Entry 6W6O (electron microscopy, 3.20 A resolution); this record covers chains A and C of the 8 polymer chains in the assembly.

[Chain A]
Protein: NaChBac-Nav1.7VSDII chimera
From: Bacillus halodurans (strain ATCC BAA-125 / DSM 18197 / FERM 7344 / JCM 9153 / C-125)
Reference sequence: chimeric construct of Q9KCR8, Q15858: residues 1-97 from Q9KCR8 (Q9KCR8_BACHD) positions 1-97 (same numbers); residues 98-113 from Q15858 positions 817-832 (UniProt number = residue number + 719); residues 114-277 from Q9KCR8 (Q9KCR8_BACHD) positions 111-274 (UniProt number = residue number - 3)
Chain sequence (277 residues; numbered 1 to 277; the number before each row is that of its first residue):
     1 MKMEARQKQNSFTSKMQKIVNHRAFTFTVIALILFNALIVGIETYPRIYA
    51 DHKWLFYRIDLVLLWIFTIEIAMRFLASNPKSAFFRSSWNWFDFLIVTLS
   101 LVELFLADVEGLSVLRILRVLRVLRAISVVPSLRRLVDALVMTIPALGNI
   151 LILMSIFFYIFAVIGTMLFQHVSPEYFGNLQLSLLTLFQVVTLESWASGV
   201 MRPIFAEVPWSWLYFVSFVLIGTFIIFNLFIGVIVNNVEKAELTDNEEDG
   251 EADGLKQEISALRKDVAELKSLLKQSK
Not modelled in the structure: 1-14, 241-277
Curated features (UniProtKB/Swiss-Prot):
  - site (Is directly targeted by the spider protoxin-II): E103, D108

[Chain C]
Protein: Huwentoxin-IV
Reference sequence: P83303 (TXH4_CYRSC); residues 1-35 here correspond to UniProt positions 53-87 (UniProt number = residue number + 52)
Chain sequence (35 residues; row label = number of the first residue in the row):
     1 ECLEIFKACNPSNDQCCKSSKLVCSRKTRWCKYQI
Disulfides: C2-C17, C9-C24, C16-C31
Curated features (UniProtKB/Swiss-Prot):
  - site (Binds to the extracellular loop of voltage sensor domain II of sodium channels (Nav1.2/SCN2A and Nav1.7/SCN9A)): F6, R26, K27, W30, K32
  - modified residue: E1 (Pyrrolidone carboxylic acid (Glu)), I35 (Isoleucine amide)

[Interface between chain A and chain C]
Pairs across the interface (12; chain A residue first):
  Y57(A) with K27(C); T28(C)
  E103(A) with K27(C), salt bridge; K32(C), salt bridge
  L104(A) with F6(C); W30(C)
  F105(A) with F6(C), hydrophobic
  L106(A) with K32(C); Y33(C)
  A107(A) with K32(C), hydrogen bond (backbone-side chain); Y33(C); I35(C), hydrophobic
Interface residues without a listed pair, chain A (7 interface residues in all): D108
Interface residues without a listed pair, chain C (8 interface residues in all): Q34
The authors on this interface:
  - specific contacts: E103(A)-K32(C), L106(A)-K32(C) (backbone contact), A107(A)-Y33(C) (backbone contact), K27(C)-E103(A)

[Summary]
Chain A and chain C form an interface of 7 and 8 residues respectively, with 1 hydrogen bond and 2 salt
bridges. Polar contacts include E103(A)-K27(C), E103(A)-K32(C) and A107(A)-K32(C). The authors report contacts
between E103(A) and K32(C) and K27(C) and E103(A); backbone contacts between L106(A) and K32(C) and A107(A)
and Y33(C).
Chain A is NaChBac-Nav1.7VSDII chimera (Bacillus halodurans (strain ATCC BAA-125 / DSM 18197 / FERM 7344 / JCM
9153 / C-125)) and chain C is Huwentoxin-IV; the structure, NaChBac-Nav1.7VSDII chimera and HWTX-IV complex,
was determined by electron microscopy (same publication as 6VWX, 6VX3 and 6VXO).
